PDB entry 7R89 | electron microscopy, 2.60 A resolution | chains C and D of the 4 polymer chains in the assembly

# Chain C
Name: 2C7 Fab heavy chain
Organism: Mus musculus
Notes: antibody fragment or engineered binder
Amino-acid sequence (245 residues; each row starts with the number of its first residue):
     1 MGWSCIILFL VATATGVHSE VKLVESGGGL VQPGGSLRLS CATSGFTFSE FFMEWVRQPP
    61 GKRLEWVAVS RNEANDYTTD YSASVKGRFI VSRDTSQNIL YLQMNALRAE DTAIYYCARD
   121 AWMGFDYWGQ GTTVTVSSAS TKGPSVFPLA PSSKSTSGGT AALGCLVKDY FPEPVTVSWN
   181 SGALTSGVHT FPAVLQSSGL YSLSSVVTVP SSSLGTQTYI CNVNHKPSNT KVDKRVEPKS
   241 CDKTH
Not modelled in the structure: 1-20, 135-245
Disulfide bonds: Cys41-Cys117

# Chain D
Name: 2C7 Fab light chain
Organism: Mus musculus
Notes: antibody fragment or engineered binder
Amino-acid sequence (234 residues; numbered 1 to 234; the number before each row is that of its first residue):
     1 MGWSCIILFL VATARTGVHS DIQMTQSPSS LSASLGERVS LTCRASQEIS GYLSWLQQKP
    61 DGTIQRLIYA AFSLDSGVPK RFSGSRSGSD YSLTISSLES EDLAHYYCLQ YASYPCTFGG
   121 GTKLEIKRTV AAPSVFIFPP SDEQLKSGTA SVVCLLNNFY PREAKVQWKV DNALQSGNSQ
   181 ESVTEQDSKD STYSLSSTLT LSKADYEKHK VYACEVTHQG LSSPVTKSFN RGEC
Not modelled in the structure: 1-21, 127-234
Disulfide bonds: Cys43-Cys108

# Interface between chain C and chain D
Residue-residue contacts - 28 pairs, chain C then chain D:
  Val56(C) with Phe118(D), hydrophobic
  Gln58(C) with Gln58(D), hydrogen bond; Tyr107(D), hydrogen bond
  Arg63(C) with Met24(D), hydrogen bond (side chain-backbone); Tyr107(D); Gly119(D); Gly120(D)
  Leu64(C) with Phe118(D), hydrophobic
  Trp66(C) with Tyr114(D)
  Asp80(C) with Tyr114(D), hydrogen bond
  Tyr116(C) with Gln58(D), hydrogen bond; Gly62(D), hydrogen bond (side chain-backbone); Ile64(D)
  Ala121(C) with Tyr111(D)
  Trp122(C) with Tyr111(D)
  Met123(C) with Arg66(D), hydrogen bond (backbone-side chain)
  Gly124(C) with Ser54(D); Arg66(D), hydrogen bond (backbone-side chain); Tyr111(D)
  Phe125(C) with Leu56(D); Arg66(D); Leu109(D), hydrophobic; Phe118(D), hydrophobic
  Asp126(C) with Arg66(D)
  Trp128(C) with Leu56(D); Ile64(D)
  Gly129(C) with Ile64(D)
  Gln130(C) with Gly62(D)
Other interface residues (no listed pair), chain D (16 interface residues in all): Thr63, Cys116

# Overview
Chain C and chain D each contribute 16 residues to their interface, with 8 hydrogen bonds. Polar contacts
include Gln58(C)-Gln58(D), Gln58(C)-Tyr107(D) and Arg63(C)-Met24(D).
Here chain C is 2C7 Fab heavy chain and chain D is 2C7 Fab light chain, both from Mus musculus. Entry 7R89
(The structure of human ABCG5/ABCG8 purified from yeast) was determined by electron microscopy, deposited
together with 7R87, 7R88, 7R8A and 7R8B.
